PDB entry 1DEL | X-ray diffraction, 2.20 A resolution | chains A and B

== Chain A (and B) ==
Name: Deoxynucleoside monophosphate kinase
Source organism: Enterobacteria phage T4
Notes: EC 2.7.4.13; chain B of this document is another copy of the same molecule, construct and numbering; everything in this record applies to it too
Reference sequence: P04531 (KDNM_BPT4); numbering as in UniProt (aligned over 1-241)
Chain sequence (241 residues; each row starts with the number of its first residue):
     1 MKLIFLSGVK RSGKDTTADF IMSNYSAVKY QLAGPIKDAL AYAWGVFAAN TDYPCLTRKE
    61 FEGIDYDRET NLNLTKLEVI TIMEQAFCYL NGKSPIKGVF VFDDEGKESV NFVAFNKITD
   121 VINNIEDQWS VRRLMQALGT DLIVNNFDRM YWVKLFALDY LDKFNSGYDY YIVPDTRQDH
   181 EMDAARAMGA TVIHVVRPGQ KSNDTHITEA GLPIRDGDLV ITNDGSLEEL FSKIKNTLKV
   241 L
UniProt features mapped onto this chain:
  - binding site (dGMP): K10, I36, K37, R68, R132, G139, T140, V144, W152, D175, R177, Q178, E181, T208
  - binding site (ATP): R11, G13, D15, T16
  - binding site (Mg(2+)): Y42, Q85, E108
Ion coordination: Mg2+: Y42, Q85, E108
Small-molecule neighbours: 2'-deoxyguanosine-5'-monophosphate (DGP): K10, L32, A33, I36, K37, R68, R132, M135, Q136, G139, T140, V144, W152, D175, T176, R177, Q178, E181, T208, E209

== Interface between chain A and chain B ==
Residue-residue contacts - 30 pairs, chain A then chain B:
  G92(A) - P95(B)
  K93(A) - P95(B)
  P95(A) - G92(B)
  P95(A) - K93(B)
  K97(A) - D162(B)  salt bridge
  R149(A) - N165(B)
  M150(A) - L161(B)
  K154(A) - L158(B)
  K154(A) - L161(B)
  K154(A) - D162(B)  salt bridge
  L158(A) - K154(B)
  Y160(A) - A187(B)  hydrogen bond (side chain-backbone)
  L161(A) - M150(B)
  L161(A) - V153(B)
  L161(A) - A157(B)  hydrophobic
  L161(A) - A184(B)  hydrophobic
  L161(A) - M188(B)  hydrophobic
  D162(A) - K154(B)  salt bridge
  F164(A) - M150(B)  hydrophobic
  F164(A) - D183(B)
  F164(A) - A184(B)  hydrophobic
  F164(A) - A187(B)  hydrophobic
  N165(A) - R149(B)
  N165(A) - D183(B)
  A184(A) - F164(B)  hydrophobic
  A187(A) - F164(B)  hydrophobic
  M188(A) - L161(B)  hydrophobic
  M188(A) - A187(B)
  M188(A) - M188(B)
  M188(A) - G189(B)
Also at the interface, not in a pair above, chain A (20 interface residues in all): S94, V153, A157, D183
Also at the interface, not in a pair above, chain B (22 interface residues in all): S94, D148, Y160, H180

== Overview ==
The interface between chain A and chain B involves 20 residues on one side and 22 on the other, with 1
hydrogen bond and 3 salt bridges. Polar contacts include K97(A)-D162(B), K154(A)-D162(B) and Y160(A)-A187(B).
Ligands of chain A: 2'-deoxyguanosine-5'-monophosphate.
Chain A and chain B are both Deoxynucleoside monophosphate kinase (Enterobacteria phage T4); the structure,
Deoxynucleoside monophosphate kinase complexed with deoxy-gmp and amp, was determined by X-ray diffraction.
